Entry 8A61 (electron microscopy, 5.40 A resolution (low resolution: residue-level contacts below are approximate; hydrogen-bond / salt-bridge calls are withheld)); this record covers chains C and A of the 17 polymer chains in the assembly.

Chain C:
Molecule: Anaphase-promoting complex subunit 1
Organism: Saccharomyces cerevisiae
UniProtKB: P53886 (APC1_YEAST); residues 1-1748 here = UniProt positions 1-1748
Chain sequence (1748 residues; numbered 1 to 1748; the number before each row is that of its first residue):
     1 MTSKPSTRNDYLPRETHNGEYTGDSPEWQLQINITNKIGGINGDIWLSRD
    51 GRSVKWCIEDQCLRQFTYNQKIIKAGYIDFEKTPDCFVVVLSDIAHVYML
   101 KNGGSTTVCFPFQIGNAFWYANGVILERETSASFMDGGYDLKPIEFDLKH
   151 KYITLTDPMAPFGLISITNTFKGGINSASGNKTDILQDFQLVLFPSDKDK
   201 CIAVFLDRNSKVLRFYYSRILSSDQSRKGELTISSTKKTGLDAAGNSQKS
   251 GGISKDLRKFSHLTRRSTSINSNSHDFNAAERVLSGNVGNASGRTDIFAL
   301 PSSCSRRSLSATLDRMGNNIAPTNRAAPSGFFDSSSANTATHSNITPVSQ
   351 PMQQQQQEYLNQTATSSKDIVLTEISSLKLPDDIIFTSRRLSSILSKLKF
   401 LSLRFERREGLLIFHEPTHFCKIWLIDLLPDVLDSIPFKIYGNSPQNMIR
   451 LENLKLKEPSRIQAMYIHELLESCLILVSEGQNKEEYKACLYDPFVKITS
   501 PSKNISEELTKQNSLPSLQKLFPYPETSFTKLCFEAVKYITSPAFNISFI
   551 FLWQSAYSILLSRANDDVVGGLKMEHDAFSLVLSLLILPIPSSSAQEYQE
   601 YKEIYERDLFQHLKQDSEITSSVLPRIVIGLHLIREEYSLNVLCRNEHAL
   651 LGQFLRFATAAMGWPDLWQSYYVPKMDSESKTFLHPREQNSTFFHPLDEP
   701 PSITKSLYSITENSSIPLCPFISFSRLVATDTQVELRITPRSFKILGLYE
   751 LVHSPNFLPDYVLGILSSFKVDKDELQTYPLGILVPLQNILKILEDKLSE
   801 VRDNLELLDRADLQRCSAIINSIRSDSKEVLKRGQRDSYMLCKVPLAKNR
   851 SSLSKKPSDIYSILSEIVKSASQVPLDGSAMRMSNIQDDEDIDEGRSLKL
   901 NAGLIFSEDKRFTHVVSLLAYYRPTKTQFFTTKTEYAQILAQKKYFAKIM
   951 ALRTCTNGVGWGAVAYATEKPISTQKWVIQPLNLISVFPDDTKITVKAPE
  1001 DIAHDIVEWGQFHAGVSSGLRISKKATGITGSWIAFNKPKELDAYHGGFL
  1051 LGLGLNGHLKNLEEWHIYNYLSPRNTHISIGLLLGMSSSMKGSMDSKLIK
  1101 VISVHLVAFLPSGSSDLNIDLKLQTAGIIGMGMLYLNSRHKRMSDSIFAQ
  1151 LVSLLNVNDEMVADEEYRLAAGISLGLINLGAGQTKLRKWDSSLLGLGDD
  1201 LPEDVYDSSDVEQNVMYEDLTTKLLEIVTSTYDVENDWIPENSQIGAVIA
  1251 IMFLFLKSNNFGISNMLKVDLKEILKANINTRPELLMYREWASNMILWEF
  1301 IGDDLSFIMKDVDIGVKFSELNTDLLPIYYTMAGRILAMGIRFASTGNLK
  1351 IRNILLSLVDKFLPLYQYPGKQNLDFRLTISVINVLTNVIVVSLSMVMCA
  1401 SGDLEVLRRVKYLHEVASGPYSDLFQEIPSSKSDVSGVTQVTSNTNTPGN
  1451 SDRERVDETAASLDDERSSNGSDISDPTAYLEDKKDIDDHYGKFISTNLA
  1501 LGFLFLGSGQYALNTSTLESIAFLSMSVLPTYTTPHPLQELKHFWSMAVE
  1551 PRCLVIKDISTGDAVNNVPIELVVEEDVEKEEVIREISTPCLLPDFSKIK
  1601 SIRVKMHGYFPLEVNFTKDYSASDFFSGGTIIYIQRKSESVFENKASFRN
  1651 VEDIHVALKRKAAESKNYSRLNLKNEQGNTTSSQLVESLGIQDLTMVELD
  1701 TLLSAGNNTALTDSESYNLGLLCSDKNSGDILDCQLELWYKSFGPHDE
Disordered / not traced: 1-26, 134-141, 170-188, 224-366, 388-389, 676-691, 827-841, 853-854, 873-894, 1187-1212, 1425-1474, 1671-1677, 1706-1709, 1747-1748
UniProt features mapped onto this chain:
  - modified residue: S1462 (Phosphoserine)

Chain A:
Molecule: Anaphase-promoting complex subunit DOC1
Organism: Saccharomyces cerevisiae
UniProtKB: P53068 (APC10_YEAST); residue numbers follow UniProt; this construct covers 1-250
Chain sequence (250 residues; row label = number of the first residue in the row):
     1 MDPIGINKVLDHLAPSELIKPVKSCHNKPSVLVLDDRIVDAATKDLYVNG
    51 FQEEIQYQNPTPENLQHMFHQGIEILDSARMINVTHLALWKPSSFKLGNP
   101 VDFALDDNYDTFWQSDGGQPHQLDIMFSKRMDICVMAIFFSMIADESYAP
   151 SLVKVYAGHSPSDARFYKMLEVRNVNGWVALRFLDNREDDQLLKCQFIRL
   201 LFPVNHENGKDTHLRGIRLYVPSNEPHQDTHEWAQTLPETNNVFQDAILR
Disordered / not traced: 1-4, 53-57, 224-246
UniProt features mapped onto this chain:
  - mutagenesis: S94 (S94F: In DOC1-1; G2/M cell cycle arrest at 37 degrees Celsius)

How chain C and chain A interact:
Contacting residue pairs (84; chain C residue first):
  E1165(C) with S162(A)
  S1230(C) with K129(A)
  T1231(C) with K129(A)
  Y1232(C) with S128(A); K129(A)
  D1233(C) with L87(A); S128(A)
  V1234(C) with L87(A); S128(A)
  E1235(C) with L89(A); M126(A); S128(A)
  N1236(C) with L89(A)
  D1237(C) with L89(A)
  E1241(C) with S160(A); P161(A)
  N1278(C) with R130(A); D132(A)
  I1279(C) with R130(A)
  N1280(C) with K129(A); R130(A); Q196(A)
  T1281(C) with K129(A); Q196(A)
  R1282(C) with H159(A); Q196(A)
  P1283(C) with H159(A)
  L1305(C) with I6(A); L10(A)
  M1309(C) with I6(A); V9(A)
  V1312(C) with L13(A)
  I1314(C) with H12(A)
  F1318(C) with D189(A)
  E1320(C) with E188(A)
  N1322(C) with R187(A); D189(A)
  T1323(C) with R130(A); H159(A); R187(A); K194(A)
  D1324(C) with R187(A)
  L1326(C) with H159(A)
  I1328(C) with L13(A)
  Y1329(C) with L13(A)
  K1361(C) with S16(A)
  F1362(C) with A14(A)
  P1364(C) with S16(A); K20(A)
  L1365(C) with P15(A); S16(A)
  Y1368(C) with K20(A); P21(A); K23(A)
  P1369(C) with C25(A); N27(A)
  G1370(C) with C25(A)
  Q1372(C) with C25(A); H26(A); N27(A); K28(A)
  N1373(C) with D185(A); N186(A)
  L1374(C) with R165(A); F166(A); Y167(A)
  D1375(C) with N186(A); R187(A)
  R1377(C) with F166(A)
  L1378(C) with G158(A); D163(A)
  S1381(C) with R165(A)
  P1420(C) with N27(A)
  L1424(C) with K23(A)
  S1475(C) with L152(A)
  T1478(C) with L152(A); K154(A); P203(A)
  L1481(C) with Y156(A)
  K1485(C) with S162(A); A164(A)
  D1489(C) with R165(A)
  T1533(C) with S162(A)
  T1534(C) with S162(A)
Other interface residues (no listed pair), chain C (60 interface residues in all): A1163, N1242, D1313, S1319, M1332, L1358, F1376, P1477, P1535
Other interface residues (no listed pair), chain A (48 interface residues in all): V22, K91, F127, M131, A157

Overview:
Chain C and chain A form an interface of 60 and 48 residues respectively. From UniProt: one mutagenesis site
on chain A.
Here chain C is Anaphase-promoting complex subunit 1 and chain A is Anaphase-promoting complex subunit DOC1,
both from Saccharomyces cerevisiae. Entry 8A61 (S. cerevisiae apo phosphorylated APC/C) was determined by
electron microscopy.
